Entry 6YW5 (electron microscopy, 2.85 A resolution); this record covers chains 33 and aa of the 38 polymer chains in the assembly.

[Chain 33]
Molecule: IGR domain-containing protein
From: Neurospora crassa OR74A
UniProtKB: Q1K6Q3 (Q1K6Q3_NEUCR); numbering as in UniProt (aligned over 1-236)
Amino-acid sequence (236 residues; numbered 1 to 236; the number before each row is that of its first residue):
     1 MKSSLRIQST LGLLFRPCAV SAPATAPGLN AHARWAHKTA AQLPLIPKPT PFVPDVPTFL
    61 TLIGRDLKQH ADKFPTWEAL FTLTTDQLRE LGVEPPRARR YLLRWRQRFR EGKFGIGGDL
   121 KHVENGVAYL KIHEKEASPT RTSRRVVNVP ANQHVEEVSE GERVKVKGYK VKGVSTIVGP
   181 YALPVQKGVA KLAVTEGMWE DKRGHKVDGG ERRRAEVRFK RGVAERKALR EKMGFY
Disordered / not traced: 1-42, 236

[Chain aa]
Molecule: 16S rRNA
From: Neurospora crassa OR74A
Sequence (1864 nucleotides; each row starts with the number of its first residue):
     1 GAUGUAAUAA AAAAAAUUUU UUUUAAUUUU AUAUUACAUC AAUAAAAAUA GAUGAGUUUG
    61 GUGAUGGCUC UGAUUGAACA CUGUCCAAAU ACUUGACACA UGCUAAUCGA ACGUUUAAUU
   121 UUGGCCUAAG AAAGGGGUUU CAUCGUGGCU UAAGCUAAGG GGUUUAUUGU GGCUUAAGCU
   181 AAGGUUUAAU CUUUGACUUA AGCGGGUGUU UUAGGGGAAC UUGUGCCCCU AAAACCUCUU
   241 AAUUAAAAGU GGUGUACAGG UGAGUAUAAU AUUUUUUCGC UUAACUUAAA GUGAAGGCAA
   301 AUCCUUCAUA UUGCAAAAGG AUAUCUUAGG CACCUGUUGA AAGGGGCCUA CUUAUAUUAU
   361 AUCCGCUUUA AGAGGAUGAG AAAAGUUUCA GAGAUAGGUA GUUGUUAAGG UCAUGGCUUA
   421 ACAAGCCAAU AAUUCUCUUA GUCGAAGCUG AAAAGGCUGA UCGACCACAU UGGGAAUGAA
   481 AAAAUCCCAA GGCAAAUAGG UACAGCAGUG AGGAAUCUUG GUCAAUGGGC CCACGCCUGA
   541 ACUGGUAACU UGGAGGAAUG AGGGGUCAAC UUUGCAAAUG GAUGAGUGAU CGUUAGAAGA
   601 UCCUUAGUCC CCUGGUCUUC UUGACACAUG AGGUAUAUAC UUCUAGUCCA UAUUGGGGGG
   661 AGACUCCACG UCGAUUUAUC GAGUAAAAUU CUGUAUACAU AUUGAUAAUG ACAAUAUGUA
   721 CAUUUGUCUU GACUAAUUAC GUGCCAGCAG UCGCGGCAAU ACGUAAGAGA CUAGUGUUAA
   781 UCAUCAUAAA UAGGUUUAAA GGGUACUCAG ACGGAAAAAU UCGCCCAAAU AUAGGGGACA
   841 AUUUUUCUAG AGUUUUAUGU AAGAAGGUCG UACUCUAGAG UGGAGAGAUA AAAUUCUGUG
   901 AUACCUAGGG GACGGGUAAA GGCGAAGGCA AUCUUUUAUG UAAAAACUGA CGUCGAAGGA
   961 CGAAGGCAAA GGGAACAAAA AGGAUUAGAU ACCCCAGUAG UCUUUGCAGA CAAUUAUGAA
  1021 UGCCAUAGGU UAGAUUUUUA AUUUAGUCUA UAAAUGAAAG UGUAAGCAUU UCACCUCAAG
  1081 AGUAAGGCGG CAACGCAGGA ACUGAAAUCA CUAGACCGUU UCUGACACCA GCAAUGAAGU
  1141 AUGUUAUUUA AUUCGGUGAC CCACGAAAAA CCUUACCACA AUUUGAAUAU UAAUAAUAAU
  1201 GAUAUUAUUU UUUAUGCUUG AUAUGGCAAG CACUCAAUUU UCCCCUCCCC GUAGGUUUGC
  1261 CGCGGGGGGG GAGAAAAAAG AAAAAUAAUG GAUAAUAUAG UAAAUACCAU AUUCCAACUA
  1321 UAUUUAAUUA UUAAUACAAG UGUUGCACGG CUGUCUUCAG UUGAUGUUGC GAAACUGUGG
  1381 UUCGUUCCAU GGAAUUAACG UAAACCCUUG CUUUAUUUGU AAAUAUUAUA AAGCAGUUCA
  1441 CCUUUAUAUA GGAAAUGAUA AAAGGGAUCA AGACAAGUCA UCAUGGCCUA AAUAUUGUGG
  1501 GCUAUAGACG UGCCACAUUU UCCUAAACAA AGAGAUGCAA AAAUGUGAAU UUUAGCUAAU
  1561 CUCAAAAAAU AGGAUAAAAA UAUACAAGGA UUGUAGUCUG AAAUUCGACU GCAUGAAUAA
  1621 GAAAUUGCUA GUAAUCGUGA AUCACCAUGA CACGGUGAAU AUUCCCUCGG AUUGGUACUA
  1681 ACCACUCGUC ACAUGCUGAA AGGAGUGCGU GCAAUAAGUU UGCUUUUCUG UUAUAAGUAA
  1741 GUAGACAUAU AGGUUUAGAU GUUAUAAUAG GAUCCUUCGU AUGCGCGGCU CUGAUUAGUG
  1801 UUAAGUCGAA AUACGGUUCG UGUAGUGGAA GUUGCACGGG ACUUAUCAAU GUUGAACAAU
  1861 ACGA
Disordered / not traced: 1-47, 126-236, 327-358, 563-667, 1195-1328
Metal / ion sites: K+ site 1: U58, G753; Mg2+ site 1: U93, G262; K+ site 2: C257, A484; K+ site 3: G262, G264, G441; Mg2+ site 2: A263, G264, G441; Mg2+ site 3: G293, G319; Mg2+ site 4: U402, C417; Mg2+ site 5 near A460 (its only coordinating residue here); Mg2+ site 6: C503, A504; K+ site 4: C523, U526, G527; Mg2+ site 7 near A524 (its only coordinating residue here); Mg2+ site 8 near C534 (its only coordinating residue here); 50 more Mg2+ sites not listed; 14 more K+ sites not listed
Reported in the primary citation:
  - Mg2+ coordination: A1745

[How chain 33 and chain aa interact]
Pairs across the interface - 90 pairs, chain 33 then chain aa:
  Arg-65(33) with C536(aa), salt bridge to the phosphate
  Thr-85(33) with G710(aa), hydrogen bond to the phosphate
  Arg-89(33) with A711(aa), salt bridge to the phosphate; C712(aa), salt bridge to the phosphate
  Pro-96(33) with U522(aa), phosphate contact; C523(aa), phosphate contact; A711(aa), sugar contact
  Arg-97(33) with C523(aa), salt bridge to the phosphate; C537(aa), salt bridge to the phosphate
  Arg-99(33) with A711(aa), salt bridge to the phosphate
  Arg-100(33) with U522(aa), hydrogen bond to the phosphate; C523(aa), salt bridge to the phosphate; A524(aa), salt bridge to the phosphate; U709(aa), sugar contact; G710(aa), sugar contact; A711(aa), salt bridge to the phosphate
  Leu-103(33) with U709(aa), phosphate contact; G710(aa), phosphate contact
  Arg-104(33) with G535(aa), salt bridge to the phosphate; C536(aa), salt bridge to the phosphate
  Arg-108(33) with C534(aa), hydrogen bond to the sugar
  Glu-136(33) with U326(aa), hydrogen bond to the base
  Ala-137(33) with C325(aa), base contact; U326(aa), base contact
  Ser-138(33) with U326(aa), base contact
  Pro-139(33) with U326(aa), base contact
  Arg-141(33) with C325(aa), hydrogen bond to the base; A359(aa), base contact
  Ser-143(33) with C325(aa), base contact
  Arg-145(33) with U324(aa), salt bridge to the phosphate; C325(aa), salt bridge to the phosphate
  Lys-165(33) with A323(aa), sugar contact; U324(aa), salt bridge to the phosphate
  Gly-168(33) with A323(aa), phosphate contact
  Lys-170(33) with U322(aa), salt bridge to the phosphate
  Lys-172(33) with A242(aa), hydrogen bond to the phosphate; U243(aa), salt bridge to the phosphate
  Thr-176(33) with A242(aa), sugar contact
  Ile-177(33) with U243(aa), sugar contact
  Val-178(33) with U243(aa), phosphate contact; U244(aa), phosphate contact
  Gly-179(33) with U244(aa), hydrogen bond to the phosphate
  Pro-180(33) with U244(aa), phosphate contact; A245(aa), phosphate contact
  Tyr-181(33) with U244(aa), hydrogen bond to the phosphate; A245(aa), hydrogen bond to the phosphate; A246(aa), phosphate contact
  Ala-182(33) with U243(aa), hydrogen bond to the sugar; U244(aa), sugar contact
  Leu-183(33) with U244(aa), sugar contact
  Pro-184(33) with U119(aa), hydrogen bond to the sugar; U120(aa), sugar contact; U243(aa), base contact
  Val-185(33) with U120(aa), phosphate contact
  Gln-186(33) with U120(aa), phosphate contact
  Asp-201(33) with G535(aa), phosphate contact
  Lys-202(33) with A246(aa), salt bridge to the phosphate; C536(aa), sugar contact
  Arg-203(33) with C536(aa), phosphate contact; C537(aa), salt bridge to the phosphate
  Gly-204(33) with U107(aa), phosphate contact; C536(aa), hydrogen bond to the sugar
  Lys-206(33) with U104(aa), salt bridge to the phosphate; A106(aa), salt bridge to the phosphate
  Val-207(33) with A248(aa), phosphate contact; G249(aa), phosphate contact
  Gly-210(33) with A106(aa), phosphate contact
  Glu-211(33) with A105(aa), hydrogen bond to the sugar; A106(aa), hydrogen bond to the phosphate; G254(aa), hydrogen bond to the base; U255(aa), base contact
  Arg-212(33) with U104(aa), base contact; A105(aa), salt bridge to the phosphate
  Arg-213(33) with C103(aa), base contact; U104(aa), salt bridge to the phosphate
  Ala-215(33) with G500(aa), phosphate contact; U501(aa), phosphate contact
  Glu-216(33) with G500(aa), sugar contact
  Arg-218(33) with G249(aa), salt bridge to the phosphate
  Phe-219(33) with A494(aa), base contact; A495(aa), sugar contact; A498(aa), sugar contact; G499(aa), sugar contact; G500(aa), sugar contact
  Val-223(33) with A495(aa), sugar contact
  Arg-226(33) with A495(aa), hydrogen bond to the phosphate; A496(aa), salt bridge to the phosphate; A498(aa), sugar contact
  Arg-230(33) with A496(aa), salt bridge to the phosphate; U497(aa), salt bridge to the phosphate
Interface residues without a listed pair, chain 33 (57 interface residues in all): Pro-95, Gln-107, Glu-111, Lys-135, Lys-167, Lys-187, His-205, Asp-208
Interface residues without a listed pair, chain aa (49 interface residues in all): A118, U121, U122, A247, A321, A484, A707, A708

[In short]
57 residues of chain 33 and 49 residues of chain aa are in contact; the contacts include 16 hydrogen bonds and
26 salt bridges. Polar pairs include Glu-136(33)/U326(aa), Arg-141(33)/C325(aa) and Glu-211(33)/G254(aa). The
K+ site 1 is built by U58(aa) and G753(aa). U93(aa) and G262(aa) form the Mg2+ site 1. From the paper: Mg2+
coordination by A1745(aa).
Chain 33 is IGR domain-containing protein and chain aa is 16S rRNA, both from Neurospora crassa OR74A; the
structure, The structure of the small subunit of the mitoribosome from Neurospora crassa, was determined by
electron microscopy together with 6YWE, 6YWS, 6YWV, 6YWX and 6YWY from the same study.
